4KHP - chains A and D of the 22 polymer chains in the assembly; structure by X-ray diffraction, 3.10 A resolution.

[Chain A]
Molecule: 16S Ribosomal RNA
From: Thermus thermophilus
Sequence (1506 nucleotides; numbered 6 to 1511; the number before each row is that of its first residue):
     6 UGGAGAGUUU GAUCCUGGCU CAGGGUGAAC GCUGGCGGCG UGCCUAAGAC AUGCAAGUCG
    66 UGCGGGCCGC GGGAUUUUAC UCCGUGGUCA GCGGCGGACG GGUGAGUAAC GCGUGGGUGA
   126 CCUACCCGGA AGAGGGGGAC AACCCGGGGA AACUCGGGCU AAUCCCCCAU GUGGACCCGC
   186 CCCUUGGGGU GUGUCCAAAG GGCUUUGCCC GCUUCCGGAU GGGCCCGCGU CCCAUCAGCU
   246 AGUUGGUGGG GUAAUGGCCC ACCAAGGCGA CGACGGGUAG CCGGUCUGAG AGGAUGGCCG
   306 GCCACAGGGG CACUGAGACA CGGGCCCCAC UCCUACGGGA GGCAGCAGUU AGGAAUCUUC
   366 CGCAAUGGGC GCAAGCCUGA CGGAGCGACG CCGCUUGGAG GAAGAAGCCC UUCGGGGUGU
   426 AAACUCCUGA ACCCGGGACG AAACCCCCGA CGAGGGGACU GACGGUACCG GGGUAAUAGC
   486 GCCGGCCAAC UCCGUGCCAG CAGCCGCGGU AAUACGGAGG GCGCGAGCGU UACCCGGAUU
   546 CACUGGGCGU AAAGGGCGUG UAGGCGGCCU GGGGCGUCCC AUGUGAAAGA CCACGGCUCA
   606 ACCGUGGGGG AGCGUGGGAU ACGCUCAGGC UAGACGGUGG GAGAGGGUGG UGGAAUUCCC
   666 GGAGUAGCGG UGAAAUGCGC AGAUACCGGG AGGAACGCCG AUGGCGAAGG CAGCCACCUG
   726 GUCCACCCGU GACGCUGAGG CGCGAAAGCG UGGGGAGCAA ACCGGAUUAG AUACCCGGGU
   786 AGUCCACGCC CUAAACGAUG CGCGCUAGGU CUCUGGGUCU CCUGGGGGCC GAAGCUAACG
   846 CGUUAAGCGC GCCGCCUGGG GAGUACGGCC GCAAGGCUGA AACUCAAAGG AAUUGACGGG
   906 GGCCCGCACA AGCGGUGGAG CAUGUGGUUU AAUUCGAAGC AACGCGAAGA ACCUUACCAG
   966 GCCUUGACAU GCUAGGGAAC CCGGGUGAAA GCCUGGGGUG CCCCGCGAGG GGAGCCCUAG
  1026 CACAGGUGCU GCAUGGCCGU CGUCAGCUCG UGCCGUGAGG UGUUGGGUUA AGUCCCGCAA
  1086 CGAGCGCAAC CCCCGCCGUU AGUUGCCAGC GGUUCGGCCG GGCACUCUAA CGGGACUGCC
  1146 CGCGAAAGCG GGAGGAAGGA GGGGACGACG UCUGGUCAGC AUGGCCCUUA CGGCCUGGGC
  1206 GACACACGUG CUACAAUGCC CACUACAAAG CGAUGCCACC CGGCAACGGG GAGCUAAUCG
  1266 CAAAAAGGUG GGCCCAGUUC GGAUUGGGGU CUGCAACCCG ACCCCAUGAA GCCGGAAUCG
  1326 CUAGUAAUCG CGGAUCAGCC AUGCCGCGGU GAAUACGUUC CCGGGCCUUG UACACACCGC
  1386 CCGUCACGCC AUGGGAGCGG GCUCUACCCG AAGUCGCCGG GAGCCUACGG GCAGGCGCCG
  1446 AGGGUAGGGC CCGUGACUGG GGCGAAGUCG UAACAAGGUA GCUGUACCGG AAGGUGCGGC
  1506 UGGAUC
Construct notes: conflict A79 (G131378 in 55771382)
Bound ions: Mg2+ site 1: U13, G23; Mg2+ site 2 near G22 (its only coordinating residue here); Mg2+ site 3: G62, U63; Mg2+ site 4 near G107 (its only coordinating residue here); Mg2+ site 5: A110, G111, G285; Mg2+ site 6 near G141 (its only coordinating residue here); Mg2+ site 7: C169, C170; Mg2+ site 8: U177, G178; Mg2+ site 9 near A202 (its only coordinating residue here); Mg2+ site 10: G295, G542; Mg2+ site 11 near A311 (its only coordinating residue here); Mg2+ site 12 near C324 (its only coordinating residue here); 44 more Mg2+ sites not listed
Ligand contacts:
  - paromomycin (PAR), molecule 1: G32, G47, C48, C49, A51, A52, G53, A54, G107, U108, G109, A349, C351, A352, U354, U355, A356, G357, U361, C362
  - paromomycin (PAR), molecule 2: A113, A114, C115, G116, C117, G232, C233, G234, U235, C236, C237, C238, G277, A278
  - paromomycin (PAR), molecule 3: G551, G552, C553, G554, G559, G805, G852, C853, C855, C858
  - paromomycin (PAR), molecule 4: G594, A595, C596, C597, A598, A606, C607, C608, G609, U610
  - paromomycin (PAR), molecule 5: U653, G654, G655, U656, G657, G698, A699, A700, C701, C790
  - paromomycin (PAR), molecule 6: G1044, U1045, U1048, C1049, A1165, C1171, G1172
  - paromomycin (PAR), molecule 7: G1388, U1389, C1390, A1391, C1392, G1467, C1468, G1469, A1470, A1471, G1472, U1473
  - Pactamycin (PCY): U676, G677, A678, A771, U772, U773, C779, C780

[Chain D]
Molecule: 30S Ribosomal protein S4
From: Thermus thermophilus
UniProt: P80373 (RS4_THET8); residues 2-209 here = UniProt positions 2-209
Amino-acid sequence (208 residues; row label = number of the first residue in the row):
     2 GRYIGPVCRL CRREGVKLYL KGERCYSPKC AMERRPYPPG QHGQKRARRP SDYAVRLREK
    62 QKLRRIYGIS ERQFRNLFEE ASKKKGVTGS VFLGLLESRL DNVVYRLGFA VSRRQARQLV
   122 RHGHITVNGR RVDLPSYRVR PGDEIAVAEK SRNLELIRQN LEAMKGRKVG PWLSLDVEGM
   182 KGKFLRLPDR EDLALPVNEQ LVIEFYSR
Curated features (UniProtKB/Swiss-Prot):
  - binding site (Zn(2+)): Cys-9, Cys-12, Cys-26, Cys-31
Bound ions: Mg2+: Pro-39, Gly-41
Ligand contacts: paromomycin (PAR): Glu-81, Lys-84, Lys-85

[How chain A and chain D interact]
Pairs across the interface - 121 pairs, chain A then chain D:
  A9(A) with Glu-205(D), hydrogen bond to the base; Ser-208(D), base contact; Arg-209(D), base contact
  G28(A) with Arg-209(D), sugar contact
  C396(A) with Arg-73(D), salt bridge to the phosphate
  C397(A) with Arg-73(D), salt bridge to the phosphate; Asn-77(D), phosphate contact
  G398(A) with Gln-74(D), hydrogen bond to the phosphate; Leu-135(D), sugar contact; Ser-137(D), hydrogen bond to the phosphate
  C399(A) with Gln-74(D), hydrogen bond to the phosphate; Arg-122(D), hydrogen bond to the sugar; Pro-136(D), phosphate contact; Ser-137(D), hydrogen bond to the phosphate
  U400(A) with Gly-2(D), hydrogen bond to the base; Arg-118(D), salt bridge to the phosphate; Arg-122(D), phosphate contact
  U401(A) with Gly-2(D), hydrogen bond to the base; Arg-3(D), salt bridge to the phosphate; Ile-5(D), phosphate contact
  G402(A) with Arg-3(D), hydrogen bond to the phosphate; Ile-5(D), phosphate contact; Gln-119(D), hydrogen bond to the base
  G403(A) with Arg-3(D), salt bridge to the phosphate; Arg-115(D), salt bridge to the phosphate; Gln-116(D), sugar contact; Gln-119(D), sugar contact
  A404(A) with Leu-21(D), phosphate contact; Lys-22(D), phosphate contact; Glu-24(D), phosphate contact; Val-112(D), sugar contact; Ser-113(D), hydrogen bond to the phosphate; Arg-115(D), phosphate contact; Gln-116(D), hydrogen bond to the sugar
  G405(A) with Lys-22(D), phosphate contact; Glu-24(D), hydrogen bond to the phosphate; Arg-25(D), hydrogen bond to the phosphate
  G406(A) with Lys-22(D), base contact; Arg-25(D), salt bridge to the phosphate
  A407(A) with Arg-25(D), salt bridge to the phosphate; Lys-30(D), salt bridge to the phosphate
  A408(A) with Arg-35(D), salt bridge to the phosphate
  G409(A) with Arg-35(D), hydrogen bond to the base; Arg-36(D), base contact
  G421(A) with Gln-45(D), hydrogen bond to the sugar
  G422(A) with Arg-36(D), salt bridge to the phosphate; Tyr-38(D), hydrogen bond to the phosphate; Gly-41(D), hydrogen bond to the phosphate; Gln-42(D), hydrogen bond to the sugar; Gln-45(D), phosphate contact
  U423(A) with Arg-10(D), phosphate contact; Arg-13(D), salt bridge to the phosphate; Arg-36(D), salt bridge to the phosphate; Pro-40(D), phosphate contact; Gly-41(D), hydrogen bond to the phosphate
  G424(A) with Pro-7(D), phosphate contact; Arg-10(D), salt bridge to the phosphate; Arg-13(D), phosphate contact; Arg-36(D), hydrogen bond to the phosphate
  U425(A) with Cys-9(D), phosphate contact; Arg-10(D), phosphate contact; Lys-22(D), hydrogen bond to the phosphate; Arg-25(D), sugar contact; Ala-32(D), phosphate contact; Arg-36(D), salt bridge to the phosphate
  A426(A) with Pro-7(D), phosphate contact; Val-8(D), hydrogen bond to the phosphate; Cys-9(D), hydrogen bond to the phosphate; Lys-22(D), salt bridge to the phosphate
  C431(A) with Glu-156(D), sugar contact
  C432(A) with Glu-156(D), sugar contact; Leu-157(D), sugar contact
  U433(A) with Gln-119(D), base contact; His-123(D), sugar contact; His-125(D), hydrogen bond to the phosphate; Leu-155(D), phosphate contact
  G434(A) with His-123(D), sugar contact; His-125(D), salt bridge to the phosphate
  C474(A) with Arg-132(D), salt bridge to the phosphate
  A480(A) with His-123(D), base contact
  C492(A) with Tyr-54(D), sugar contact
  A493(A) with Ser-52(D), hydrogen bond to the phosphate; Tyr-54(D), phosphate contact; Ala-55(D), sugar contact; Leu-58(D), sugar contact
  C495(A) with His-43(D), hydrogen bond to the base
  U496(A) with Gln-42(D), hydrogen bond to the sugar; His-43(D), sugar contact; Lys-46(D), salt bridge to the phosphate
  G524(A) with Gln-42(D), base contact
  G525(A) with Gly-41(D), phosphate contact; Gln-42(D), hydrogen bond to the sugar
  G526(A) with Arg-10(D), salt bridge to the phosphate; Arg-14(D), hydrogen bond to the phosphate; Pro-40(D), sugar contact; Gly-41(D), sugar contact
  C527(A) with Arg-10(D), salt bridge to the phosphate; Arg-14(D), salt bridge to the phosphate; Arg-59(D), hydrogen bond to the phosphate
  G528(A) with Arg-59(D), salt bridge to the phosphate; Gln-62(D), hydrogen bond to the phosphate; Arg-66(D), salt bridge to the phosphate
  C529(A) with Lys-61(D), salt bridge to the phosphate; Gln-62(D), hydrogen bond to the phosphate; Arg-65(D), salt bridge to the phosphate; Glu-72(D), sugar contact
  G530(A) with Tyr-4(D), base contact; Ser-71(D), phosphate contact; Glu-72(D), hydrogen bond to the phosphate; Arg-73(D), hydrogen bond to the phosphate
  A531(A) with Gly-2(D), hydrogen bond to the phosphate
  C596(A) with Lys-84(D), salt bridge to the phosphate
  C597(A) with Lys-84(D), phosphate contact
  U603(A) with Arg-132(D), base contact; Val-133(D), base contact; Asp-134(D), hydrogen bond to the base; Leu-135(D), base contact; Tyr-138(D), sugar contact
  C604(A) with Leu-135(D), base contact; Ser-137(D), hydrogen bond to the base; Tyr-138(D), sugar contact
Interface residues without a listed pair, chain A (51 interface residues in all): G29, C414, C415, A435, G475, A483, A598
Interface residues without a listed pair, chain D (68 interface residues in all): Gly-23, Cys-26, Arg-57, Arg-76, Lys-85, Phe-206

[Overview]
51 residues of chain A face 68 of chain D across their interface, with 38 hydrogen bonds and 27 salt bridges.
Polar pairs include A9(A)/Glu-205(D), U400(A)/Gly-2(D) and U401(A)/Gly-2(D). One paromomycin molecule is bound
between chain A and chain D.
Here chain A is 16S Ribosomal RNA and chain D is 30S Ribosomal protein S4, both from Thermus thermophilus.
Entry 4KHP (Structure of the Thermus thermophilus 30S ribosomal subunit in complex with de-6-MSA-pactamycin)
was determined by X-ray diffraction.
